8SGB - chains A and B of the 4 polymer chains in the assembly; structure by X-ray diffraction, 2.80 A resolution.

# Chain A
Molecule: Antigen-presenting glycoprotein CD1d
Source organism: Homo sapiens
UniProt: P15813 (CD1D_HUMAN); residues 5-278 here correspond to UniProt positions 23-296 (UniProt number = residue number + 18)
Chain sequence (347 residues; each row starts with the number of its first residue):
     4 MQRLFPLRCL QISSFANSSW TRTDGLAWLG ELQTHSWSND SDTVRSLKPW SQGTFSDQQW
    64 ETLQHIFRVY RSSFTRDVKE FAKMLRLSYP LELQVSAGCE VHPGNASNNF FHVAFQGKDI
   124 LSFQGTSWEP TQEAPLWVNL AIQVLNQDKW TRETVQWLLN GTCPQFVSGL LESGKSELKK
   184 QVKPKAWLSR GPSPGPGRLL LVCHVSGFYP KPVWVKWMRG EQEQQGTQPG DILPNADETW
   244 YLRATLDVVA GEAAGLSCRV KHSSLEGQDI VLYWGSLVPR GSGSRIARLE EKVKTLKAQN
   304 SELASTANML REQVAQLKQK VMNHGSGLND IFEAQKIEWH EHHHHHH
Disordered / not traced: 4-5, 278-350
Sequence notes: initiating methionine (4); expression tag (279-350)
Disulfide bonds: C102-C166, C206-C261
Glycans and other covalent adducts: N-acetylglucosamine (NAG) linked to N20, N42, N163
Metal / ion sites: Na+: V158, Q159
Small-molecule neighbours: sphingomyelin (FO4): L10, C12, L13, Q14, L29, A30, H38, W40, V47, L66, F70, Y73, S76, F77, R79, D80, V81, F84, L90, L96, F114, V116, F118, L124, W131, W140, L148, D151, W153, T154, T157, V158, L161, T165, C166, F169
UniProt features mapped onto this chain:
  - binding site (a D-galactosylceramide): D80, D151 to T154
  - glycosylation (N-linked (GlcNAc...) asparagine): N20, N42, N108, N163

# Chain B
Molecule: Beta-2-microglobulin
Source organism: Homo sapiens
UniProt: P61769 (B2MG_HUMAN); residues 1-99 here correspond to UniProt positions 21-119 (UniProt number = residue number + 20)
Chain sequence (100 residues; each row starts with the number of its first residue; numbering starts at 0):
     0 MIQRTPKIQV YSRHPAENGK SNFLNCYVSG FHPSDIEVDL LKNGERIEKV EHSDLSFSKD
    60 WSFYLLYYTE FTPTEKDEYA CRVNHVTLSQ PKIVKWDRDM
Disordered / not traced: 0, 99
Sequence notes: initiating methionine (0)
Disulfide bonds: C25-C80
UniProt features mapped onto this chain:
  - modified residue: Q2 (Pyrrolidone carboxylic acid)
  - glycosylation: I1 (N-linked (Glc) (glycation) isoleucine), K19 (N-linked (Glc) (glycation) lysine), K41 (N-linked (Glc) (glycation) lysine), K48 (N-linked (Glc) (glycation) lysine), K58 (N-linked (Glc) (glycation) lysine), K91 (N-linked (Glc) (glycation) lysine), K94 (N-linked (Glc) (glycation) lysine)

# How chain A and chain B interact
Contacting residue pairs - 48 pairs, chain A then chain B:
  L13(A) with F56(B), hydrophobic
  Q14(A) with F56(B)
  I15(A) with L54(B); F56(B), hydrophobic; F62(B), hydrophobic
  L29(A) with L54(B)
  W31(A) with S55(B), hydrogen bond; Y63(B)
  Q36(A) with D53(B), hydrogen bond
  S39(A) with D53(B), hydrogen bond
  E95(A) with P32(B); S33(B), hydrogen bond; F62(B)
  Q97(A) with H31(B), hydrogen bond; F56(B); W60(B), hydrogen bond (side chain-backbone); F62(B)
  V98(A) with F56(B)
  H115(A) with W60(B)
  A117(A) with W60(B)
  Q119(A) with H31(B)
  G120(A) with H31(B)
  D122(A) with W60(B), hydrogen bond
  W190(A) with R12(B); H13(B); P14(B), hydrophobic
  R193(A) with D98(B)
  P195(A) with D96(B)
  S209(A) with R12(B), hydrogen bond (side chain-backbone)
  G210(A) with R12(B)
  D234(A) with K6(B), salt bridge; Q8(B)
  L236(A) with Q8(B); Y10(B); Y26(B), hydrophobic
  P237(A) with Y10(B), hydrogen bond (backbone-side chain); Y26(B); L65(B)
  N238(A) with Y10(B); R12(B); N24(B), hydrogen bond
  A239(A) with Y67(B), hydrophobic
  D240(A) with R12(B), salt bridge
  T242(A) with R12(B)
  Y244(A) with Y10(B), hydrophobic; S11(B)
  R246(A) with V9(B); Y10(B)
Also at the interface, not in a pair above, chain A (34 interface residues in all): S17, S99, V116, S192, G194
Also at the interface, not in a pair above, chain B (25 interface residues in all): R97

# In short
The interface between chain A and chain B involves 34 residues on one side and 25 on the other, with 10
hydrogen bonds and 2 salt bridges. Among the polar pairs are D234(A)-K6(B), D240(A)-R12(B) and W31(A)-S55(B).
Chain A binds sphingomyelin.
Chain A is Antigen-presenting glycoprotein CD1d and chain B is Beta-2-microglobulin, both from Homo sapiens;
the structure, Crystal Structure of CD1d-lipid complexed with Beta-2-Microglobulin, TCR Alpha-Chain and TCR
Beta-Chain, was determined by X-ray diffraction.
